7V3G - chains A and M of the 10 polymer chains in the assembly; structure by electron microscopy, 3.30 A resolution.

[Chain A]
Name: Envelope protein E
Organism: Dengue virus type 2 (strain Thailand/NGS-C/1944)
Reference sequence: P14340 (POLG_DEN2N); residues 1-495 here correspond to UniProt positions 281-775 (UniProt number = residue number + 280)
Chain sequence (495 residues; numbered 1 to 495; the number before each row is that of its first residue):
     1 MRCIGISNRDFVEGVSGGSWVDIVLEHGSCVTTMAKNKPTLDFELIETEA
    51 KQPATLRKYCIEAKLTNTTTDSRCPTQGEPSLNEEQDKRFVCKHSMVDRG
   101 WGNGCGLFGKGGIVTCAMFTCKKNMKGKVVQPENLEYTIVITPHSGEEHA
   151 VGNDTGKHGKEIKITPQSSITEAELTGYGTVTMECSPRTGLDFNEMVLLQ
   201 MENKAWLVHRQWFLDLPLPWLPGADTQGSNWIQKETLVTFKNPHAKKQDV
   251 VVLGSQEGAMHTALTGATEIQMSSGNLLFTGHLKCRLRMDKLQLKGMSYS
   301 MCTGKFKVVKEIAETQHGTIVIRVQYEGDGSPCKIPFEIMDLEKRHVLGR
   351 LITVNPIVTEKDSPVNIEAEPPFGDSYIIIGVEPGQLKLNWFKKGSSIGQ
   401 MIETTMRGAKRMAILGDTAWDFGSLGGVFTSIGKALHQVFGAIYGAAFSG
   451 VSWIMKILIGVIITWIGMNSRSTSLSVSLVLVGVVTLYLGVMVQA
Swiss-Prot annotation at these positions:
  - region: D98 to G111 (Fusion peptide)
  - site: A495 (Cleavage)
  - glycosylation (N-linked (GlcNAc...) asparagine): N67, N153
Glycans and other covalent adducts: N-acetylglucosamine (NAG) linked to N67

[Chain M]
Name: Fab_C10_heavy_chain
Organism: Homo sapiens
Chain sequence (109 residues; row label = number of the first residue in the row):
     2 SALTQPASVSGSPGQSITISCTGTSSDVGGFNYVSWFQQHPGKAPKLMLY
    52 DVTSRPSGVSSRFSGSKSGNTASLTISGLQAEDEADYYCSSHTSRGTWVF
   102 GGGTKLTVL

[Interface between chain A and chain M]
Pairs across the interface - 7 pairs, chain A then chain M:
  E148(A) with S55(M); R56(M), hydrogen bond (side chain-backbone)
  H149(A) with Y51(M); S55(M)
  R323(A) with S55(M)
  K361(A) with R56(M); S62(M)
Other interface residues (no listed pair), chain A (6 interface residues in all): K310, D362
Other interface residues (no listed pair), chain M (6 interface residues in all): N33, D52

[In short]
The chain A/chain M interface involves 6 residues from each chain, with 1 hydrogen bond. The hydrogen-bonded
pair is E148(A)-R56(M).
Here chain A is Envelope protein E (Dengue virus type 2 (strain Thailand/NGS-C/1944)) and chain M is
Fab_C10_heavy_chain (Homo sapiens). Entry 7V3G (DENV2_NGC_Fab_C10 28degrees (2Fab:3E)) was determined by
electron microscopy, deposited together with 7V3F, 7V3H, 7V3I and 7V3J.
